PDB entry 8Y6X | X-ray diffraction, 3.40 A resolution | chains A and B of the 4 polymer chains in the assembly

[Chain A]
Protein: Major histocompatibility complex class I-related gene protein
Source organism: Homo sapiens
UniProtKB: Q95460 (HMR1_HUMAN); residues 1-270 here correspond to UniProt positions 23-292 (UniProt number = residue number + 22)
Chain sequence (271 residues; each row starts with the number of its first residue; note: 1 number in that range is skipped by the numbering (no residue carries it; nothing is unmodelled there); numbering starts at 0):
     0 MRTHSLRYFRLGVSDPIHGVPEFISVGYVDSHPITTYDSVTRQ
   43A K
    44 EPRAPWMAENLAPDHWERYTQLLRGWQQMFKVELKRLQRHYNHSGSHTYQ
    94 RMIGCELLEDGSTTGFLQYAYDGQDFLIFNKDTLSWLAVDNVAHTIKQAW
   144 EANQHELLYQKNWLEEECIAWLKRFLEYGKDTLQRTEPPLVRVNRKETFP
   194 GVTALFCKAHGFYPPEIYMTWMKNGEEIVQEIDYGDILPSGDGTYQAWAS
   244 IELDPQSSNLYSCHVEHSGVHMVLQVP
Not modelled in the structure: 190-195
Disulfide bonds: Cys98-Cys161, Cys200-Cys256
Covalently attached groups: compound A1LXU linked to Lys43A
Differences from the reference sequence: initiating methionine (0); engineered mutation Ser261 (Cys283 in Q95460)
Residues lining bound ligands: A1LXU (5-(2-oxidanylidenepropyl)-8-[(2S,3S,4R)-2,3,4,5-tetrakis(oxidanyl)pentyl]-1,7-dihydropteridine-2,4,6-trione): Tyr7, Arg9, Ser24, Thr34, His58, Tyr62, Leu66, Trp69, Arg94, Ile96, Tyr152, Gln153, Trp156
UniProt features mapped onto this chain:
  - binding site (5-(2-oxoethylideneamino)-6-(D-ribitylamino)uracil): Arg9, Ser24, Lys43A, Arg94, Tyr152, Gln153
  - binding site (5-(2-oxopropylideneamino)-6-(D-ribitylamino)uracil): Arg9, Ser24, Lys43A, Arg94, Tyr152, Gln153
  - binding site (7-hydroxy-6-methyl-8-(1-D-ribityl)lumazine): Arg9, Ser24, Lys43A, Arg94, Tyr152, Gln153
  - binding site (8-(9H-purin-6-yl)-2-oxa-8-azabicyclo[3.3.1]nona-3,6-diene-4,6-dicarbaldehyde): Arg9, Lys43A, His58, Arg94
  - binding site (2-amino-4-oxopteridine-6-carbaldehyde): Lys43A
  - binding site (pyridoxal): Lys43A
  - glycosylation: Asn85 (N-linked (GlcNAc...) asparagine)

[Chain B]
Protein: Beta-2-microglobulin
Source organism: Homo sapiens
UniProtKB: P61769 (B2MG_HUMAN); residues 1-99 here correspond to UniProt positions 21-119 (UniProt number = residue number + 20)
Chain sequence (100 residues; each row starts with the number of its first residue; numbering starts at 0):
     0 MIQRTPKIQVYSRHPAENGKSNFLNCYVSGFHPSDIEVDLLKNGERIEKV
    50 EHSDLSFSKDWSFYLLYYTEFTPTEKDEYACRVNHVTLSQPKIVKWDRDM
Not modelled in the structure: 98-99
Disulfide bonds: Cys25-Cys80
Differences from the reference sequence: expression tag (0)
UniProt features mapped onto this chain:
  - modified residue: Gln2 (Pyrrolidone carboxylic acid)
  - glycosylation: Ile1 (N-linked (Glc) (glycation) isoleucine), Lys19 (N-linked (Glc) (glycation) lysine), Lys41 (N-linked (Glc) (glycation) lysine), Lys48 (N-linked (Glc) (glycation) lysine), Lys58 (N-linked (Glc) (glycation) lysine), Lys91 (N-linked (Glc) (glycation) lysine), Lys94 (N-linked (Glc) (glycation) lysine)

[Chain A / chain B interface]
Residue-residue contacts (50):
  Arg6(A) with Lys58(B)
  Phe8(A) with Phe56(B), hydrophobic; Ser57(B)
  Leu10(A) with Ser33(B); Phe56(B), hydrophobic; Phe62(B), hydrophobic
  Ile16(A) with Asp34(B)
  Val19(A) with Asp34(B)
  Val25(A) with Phe56(B), hydrophobic
  Tyr27(A) with Leu54(B); Ser55(B), hydrogen bond; Phe56(B), hydrogen bond (side chain-backbone)
  Arg46(A) with Asp53(B), salt bridge
  His86(A) with Met0(B)
  His90(A) with Met0(B)
  Thr91(A) with His31(B), hydrogen bond
  Gln93(A) with His31(B); Trp60(B), hydrogen bond (side chain-backbone); Phe62(B)
  Arg94(A) with Trp60(B)
  Met95(A) with Lys58(B); Trp60(B)
  Gln111(A) with Trp60(B)
  Tyr112(A) with Trp60(B)
  Ala113(A) with Trp60(B)
  Asp115(A) with Met0(B); His31(B)
  Gly116(A) with Arg3(B), hydrogen bond (backbone-side chain); His31(B), hydrogen bond (backbone-side chain); Trp60(B)
  Gln117(A) with Met0(B); Ile1(B)
  Asp118(A) with Trp60(B), hydrogen bond
  Arg185(A) with Pro14(B)
  Asp229(A) with Lys6(B), salt bridge; Gln8(B), hydrogen bond
  Leu231(A) with Gln8(B); Tyr10(B); Tyr26(B), hydrophobic
  Pro232(A) with Tyr10(B), hydrogen bond (backbone-side chain); Asn24(B); Tyr26(B); Leu65(B)
  Ser233(A) with Arg12(B), hydrogen bond (backbone-side chain); Asn24(B), hydrogen bond (backbone-side chain)
  Gly234(A) with Arg12(B), hydrogen bond (backbone-side chain)
  Asp235(A) with Arg12(B)
  Gln239(A) with Tyr10(B); Ser11(B); Arg12(B)
Other interface residues (no listed pair), chain A (34 interface residues in all): Val12, Ile23, Glu99, Lys189, His203
Other interface residues (no listed pair), chain B (27 interface residues in all): His13, Pro32, Tyr63, Arg97

[In short]
34 residues of chain A face 27 of chain B across their interface; the contacts include 12 hydrogen bonds and 2
salt bridges. Polar contacts include Arg46(A)-Asp53(B), Asp229(A)-Lys6(B) and Tyr27(A)-Ser55(B). Compound
A1LXU is covalently linked to Lys43A(A).
Chain A is Major histocompatibility complex class I-related gene protein and chain B is Beta-2-microglobulin,
both from Homo sapiens; the structure, Crystal structure of ternary complex of human MR1, ligand #4, and
MAIT-TCR A-F7, was determined by X-ray diffraction.
